PDB entry 5CVS | X-ray diffraction, 2.30 A resolution | chains A and B

Chain A (and B):
Molecule: Alpha-1,4-glucan:maltose-1-phosphate maltosyltransferase 1
Source organism: Streptomyces coelicolor
Notes: EC 2.4.99.16; engineered mutation(s): E423A; chain B of this document is another copy of the same molecule, construct and numbering; everything in this record applies to it too
Reference sequence: Q9L1K2 (GLGE1_STRCO); residue numbers follow UniProt; this construct covers 1-675
Sequence (675 residues; row label = number of the first residue in the row):
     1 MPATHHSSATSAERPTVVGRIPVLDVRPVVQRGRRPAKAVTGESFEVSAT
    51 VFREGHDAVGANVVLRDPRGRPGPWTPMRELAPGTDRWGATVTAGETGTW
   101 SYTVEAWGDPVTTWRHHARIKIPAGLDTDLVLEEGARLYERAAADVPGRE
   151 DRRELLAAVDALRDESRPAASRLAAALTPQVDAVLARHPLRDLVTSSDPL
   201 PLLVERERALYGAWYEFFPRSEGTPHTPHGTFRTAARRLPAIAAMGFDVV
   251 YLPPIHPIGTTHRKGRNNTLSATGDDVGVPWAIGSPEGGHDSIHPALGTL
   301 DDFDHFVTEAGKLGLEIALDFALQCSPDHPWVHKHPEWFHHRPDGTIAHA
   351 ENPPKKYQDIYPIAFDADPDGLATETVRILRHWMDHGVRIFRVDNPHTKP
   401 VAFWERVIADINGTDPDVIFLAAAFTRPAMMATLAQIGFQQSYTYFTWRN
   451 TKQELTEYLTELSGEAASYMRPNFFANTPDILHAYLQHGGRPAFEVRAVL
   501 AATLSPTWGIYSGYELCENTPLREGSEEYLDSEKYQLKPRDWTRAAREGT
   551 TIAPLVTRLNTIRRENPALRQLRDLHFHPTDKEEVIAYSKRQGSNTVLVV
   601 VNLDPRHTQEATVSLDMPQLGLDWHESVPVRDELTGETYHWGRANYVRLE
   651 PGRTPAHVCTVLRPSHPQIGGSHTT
Not modelled in the structure: 1-14, 664-675
Differences from the reference sequence: conflict A423 (Glu in Q9L1K2)
Swiss-Prot annotation at these positions:
  - active site: D394 (Nucleophile)
  - binding site (alpha-maltose 1-phosphate): K264, Q324, D359, N395, K534, Y535
  - site: D480 (Transition state stabilizer)
From the paper describing this entry:
  - mutagenesis - A58R, G60R, A186R, E527A: unchanged catalytic activity
  - mutagenesis - H397R (43-fold), W448A, W448E, E527R: decreased catalytic activity
  - mutagenesis - R449A (14-fold): decreased binding to maltohexaose
  - mutagenesis - Y646A: unchanged catalytic activity on maltohexaose
  - binding site for alpha-D-glucopyranose: H397, W448, R449, Y646
  - catalytic residues: D394 (citing earlier work)
  - mutagenesis - W448A, W448E: abolished catalytic activity

Interface between chain A and chain B:
Residue-residue contacts (79):
  T16(A) - A402(B)
  T16(A) - E405(B)
  V17(A) - Q31(B)
  V17(A) - R34(B)
  V17(A) - E405(B)  hydrogen bond (backbone-side chain)
  V18(A) - A402(B)
  V18(A) - E405(B)  hydrogen bond (backbone-side chain)
  V18(A) - I437(B)  hydrophobic
  G19(A) - A402(B)
  R20(A) - D366(B)  salt bridge
  R20(A) - P400(B)
  L24(A) - Q31(B)
  L24(A) - T433(B)
  D25(A) - R32(B)  salt bridge
  V26(A) - R32(B)  hydrogen bond (backbone-side chain)
  V29(A) - R32(B)
  Q31(A) - V17(B)
  Q31(A) - L24(B)
  Q31(A) - D25(B)  hydrogen bond
  R32(A) - D25(B)  salt bridge
  R32(A) - V26(B)  hydrogen bond (side chain-backbone)
  R32(A) - V29(B)
  R34(A) - V17(B)
  R34(A) - D198(B)  salt bridge
  T50(A) - A429(B)
  F52(A) - A429(B)  hydrophobic
  F52(A) - M430(B)  hydrophobic
  F52(A) - T433(B)
  R53(A) - M430(B)
  E54(A) - H397(B)
  E54(A) - T398(B)
  E54(A) - K399(B)
  E54(A) - P400(B)
  E54(A) - M430(B)
  G55(A) - H397(B)  hydrogen bond (backbone-backbone)
  G55(A) - T398(B)
  H56(A) - N352(B)
  D86(A) - R427(B)  salt bridge
  D86(A) - A429(B)
  L130(A) - P343(B)
  L130(A) - D344(B)
  E134(A) - R342(B)
  E134(A) - P343(B)
  R137(A) - P343(B)
  L193(A) - D366(B)
  D198(A) - R34(B)  salt bridge
  R342(A) - D127(B)  salt bridge
  R342(A) - L130(B)
  R342(A) - V131(B)
  R342(A) - E134(B)  salt bridge
  P343(A) - L130(B)
  P343(A) - E134(B)
  P343(A) - R137(B)
  D344(A) - L130(B)
  D366(A) - R20(B)  salt bridge
  D366(A) - L193(B)
  H397(A) - E54(B)
  H397(A) - G55(B)  hydrogen bond (backbone-backbone)
  T398(A) - E54(B)
  T398(A) - G55(B)
  K399(A) - E54(B)
  P400(A) - R20(B)
  P400(A) - E54(B)
  A402(A) - T16(B)
  A402(A) - V18(B)
  A402(A) - G19(B)
  E405(A) - T16(B)
  E405(A) - V17(B)  hydrogen bond (side chain-backbone)
  E405(A) - V18(B)  hydrogen bond (side chain-backbone)
  R427(A) - D86(B)  salt bridge
  A429(A) - T50(B)
  A429(A) - F52(B)  hydrophobic
  A429(A) - D86(B)
  M430(A) - F52(B)  hydrophobic
  M430(A) - R53(B)
  M430(A) - E54(B)
  T433(A) - L24(B)
  T433(A) - F52(B)
  I437(A) - V18(B)  hydrophobic
Interface residues without a listed pair, chain A (47 interface residues in all): P22, R35, G84, E133, L200, T346, V401, R406
Interface residues without a listed pair, chain B (49 interface residues in all): P22, R35, G84, E133, L200, P353, V401, R406

In short:
Chain A and chain B form an interface of 47 and 49 residues respectively, with 9 hydrogen bonds and 10 salt
bridges. Polar contacts include R20(A)-D366(B), D25(A)-R32(B) and R34(A)-D198(B). The paper reports the
catalytic residue D394(A); H397R, W448A and W448E of chain A, among others, reduce catalytic activity; 10
substitutions were tested in all.
Both chains are Alpha-1,4-glucan:maltose-1-phosphate maltosyltransferase 1 (Streptomyces coelicolor). Entry
5CVS (GlgE isoform 1 from Streptomyces coelicolor E423A mutant soaked in maltoheptaose) was determined by
X-ray diffraction, deposited together with 5LGV and 5LGW.
